PDB entry 8FAX | X-ray diffraction, 2.10 A resolution | chains A and L of the 3 polymer chains in the assembly

# Chain A
Molecule: 1249A8-hc
Organism: Homo sapiens
Chain sequence (221 residues; each row starts with the number of its first residue):
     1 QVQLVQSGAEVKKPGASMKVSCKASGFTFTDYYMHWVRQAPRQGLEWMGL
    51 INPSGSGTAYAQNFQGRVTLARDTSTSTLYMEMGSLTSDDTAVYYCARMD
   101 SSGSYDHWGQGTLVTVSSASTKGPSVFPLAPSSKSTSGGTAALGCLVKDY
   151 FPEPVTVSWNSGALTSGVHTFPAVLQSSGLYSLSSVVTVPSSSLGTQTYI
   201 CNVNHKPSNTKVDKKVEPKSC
Disulfides: Cys22-Cys96, Cys145-Cys201
Metal / ion sites: Mg2+ site 1: Glu10, Lys19; Mg2+ site 2 near Asp149 (its only coordinating residue here); Mg2+ site 3: Asp213 (shared with 1 residue of chain B)

# Chain L
Molecule: Spike glycoprotein
UniProt: R9UCW7 (R9UCW7_MERS); residue numbers follow UniProt; this construct covers 1223-1245
Chain sequence (23 residues; each row starts with the number of its first residue):
  1223 LGNSTGIDFQDELDEFFKNVSTS
Unresolved in the structure: 1223-1229, 1242-1245
Metal / ion sites: Mg2+: Glu1237 (shared with 1 residue of chain B)

# Interface between chain A and chain L
Contacting residue pairs - 19 pairs, chain A then chain L:
  Asp31(A) - Gln1232(L)  hydrogen bond (backbone-side chain)
  Tyr33(A) - Gln1232(L)
  Tyr33(A) - Leu1235(L)
  Tyr33(A) - Asp1236(L)  hydrogen bond
  Tyr33(A) - Phe1239(L)  hydrophobic
  Leu50(A) - Leu1235(L)  hydrophobic
  Leu50(A) - Phe1239(L)  hydrophobic
  Asn52(A) - Phe1239(L)
  Gly57(A) - Phe1239(L)
  Thr58(A) - Phe1239(L)
  Met99(A) - Phe1231(L)  hydrophobic
  Met99(A) - Gln1232(L)
  Met99(A) - Leu1235(L)  hydrophobic
  Ser101(A) - Asp1230(L)
  Ser101(A) - Phe1231(L)  hydrogen bond (backbone-backbone)
  Ser101(A) - Gln1232(L)  hydrogen bond (backbone-backbone)
  Ser102(A) - Asp1230(L)
  Ser102(A) - Phe1231(L)
  Gly103(A) - Phe1231(L)
Also at the interface, not in a pair above, chain A (14 interface residues in all): Tyr32, Pro53, Ala59, Asp100

# In short
The interface between chain A and chain L involves 14 residues on one side and 6 on the other; the contacts
include 4 hydrogen bonds. Among the polar pairs are Asp31(A)-Gln1232(L), Tyr33(A)-Asp1236(L) and
Ser101(A)-Phe1231(L). The Mg2+ site 1 is built by Glu10(A) and Lys19(A).
Here chain A is 1249A8-hc (Homo sapiens) and chain L is Spike glycoprotein. Entry 8FAX (Fab 1249A8-MERS Stem
Helix Complex) was determined by X-ray diffraction.
